PDB entry 4REA | X-ray diffraction, 3.81 A resolution | chains B and A of the 5 polymer chains in the assembly

[Chain B (and A)]
Protein: Fanconi-associated nuclease 1
Source organism: Homo sapiens
Notes: EC 3.1.21.-, 3.1.4.1; chain A of this document is another copy of the same molecule, construct and numbering; everything in this record applies to it too
Reference sequence: Q9Y2M0 (FAN1_HUMAN); residues 373-1017 here = UniProt positions 373-1017
Chain sequence (647 residues; row label = number of the first residue in the row):
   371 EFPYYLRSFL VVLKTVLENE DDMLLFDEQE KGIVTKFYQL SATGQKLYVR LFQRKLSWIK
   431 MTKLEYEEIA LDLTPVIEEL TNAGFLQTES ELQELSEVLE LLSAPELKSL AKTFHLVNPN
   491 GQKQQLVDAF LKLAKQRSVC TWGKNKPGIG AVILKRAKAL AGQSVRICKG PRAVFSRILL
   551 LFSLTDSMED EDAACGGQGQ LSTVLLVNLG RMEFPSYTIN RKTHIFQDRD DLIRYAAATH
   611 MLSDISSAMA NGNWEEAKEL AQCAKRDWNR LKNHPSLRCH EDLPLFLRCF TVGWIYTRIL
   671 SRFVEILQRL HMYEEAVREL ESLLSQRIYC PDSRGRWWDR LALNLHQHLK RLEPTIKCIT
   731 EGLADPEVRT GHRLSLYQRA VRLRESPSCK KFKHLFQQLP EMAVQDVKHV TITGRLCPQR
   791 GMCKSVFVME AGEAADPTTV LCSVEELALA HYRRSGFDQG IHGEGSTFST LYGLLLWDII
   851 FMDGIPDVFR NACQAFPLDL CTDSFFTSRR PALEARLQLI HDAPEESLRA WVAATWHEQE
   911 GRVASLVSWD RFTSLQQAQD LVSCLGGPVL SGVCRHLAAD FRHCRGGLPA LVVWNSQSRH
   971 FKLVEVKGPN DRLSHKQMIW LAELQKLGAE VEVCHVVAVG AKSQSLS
Unresolved in the structure: 507-517, 562-574, 784-810, 1010-1017 (chain A: 507-517, 560-574, 788-810, 1010-1017)
Construct notes: expression tag (371-372); engineered mutation A960 (Asp in Q9Y2M0)
UniProt features mapped onto this chain:
  - binding site (Mn(2+)): E834, E975, V976
  - natural variant: C871 (C871R: In KMIN), Q929 (Q929P: In KMIN), G937 (G937D: In KMIN)
  - mutagenesis: L477 (L477P: Still localized to sites of DNA damage but the strength of the signal is diminished), R706 (R706A: Strongly reduced affinity for sites that have a 5'-terminal phosphate anchor at a flap of 1 nucleotide; when associated with A-952), Q864 (Q864A: Loss of nuclease activity; when associated with A-960; A-975 and A-977), R952 (R952A: Strongly reduced affinity for sites that have a 5'-terminal phosphate anchor at a flap of 1 nucleotide; when associated with A-706), E975 (E975A: Loss of nuclease activity; when associated with A-864; A-960 and A-977), K977 (K977A: Loss of nuclease activity; when associated with A-864; A-960 and A-975), D981 to R982 (Loss of nuclease activity)
What the authors report for this chain:
  - catalytic residues: E815, H832, E834, E975, K977
  - self-association interface (contacts with another copy of this molecule): K525, R526, K528, R982
  - mutagenesis - N452D/S460D/L811D, K525E/R526E/K528E: decreased catalytic activity (nuclease activity)
  - mutagenesis - Y374F/Y436F, N452D/S460D/L811D, R982E: unchanged binding to 5' flap DNA
  - mutagenesis - R982E: abolished catalytic activity on endonuclease
  - mutagenesis - R982E: abolished catalytic activity on exonuclease
  - mutagenesis - R420E/R424E/K425E/K433E, K482E/N490E/Q492E/K493E/Q494E: decreased binding to 5' flap DNA
  - mutagenesis - R420E/R424E/K425E/K433E, K482E/N490E/Q492E/K493E/Q494E: abolished catalytic activity (endonuclease activity)
  - mutagenesis - R636E/R640E/K642E: unchanged binding to DNA-binding capacity
  - mutagenesis - R636E/R640E/K642E: unchanged catalytic activity (nuclease activity)
  - mutagenesis - Y374F/Y436F, K401E/K406E/Q409E: decreased catalytic activity (endonuclease activity)
  - mutagenesis - K401E/K406E/Q409E: decreased binding to 5'flap DNA
  - mutagenesis - K525E/R526E/K528E: decreased binding to another copy of this molecule
  - mutagenesis - R982E: unchanged binding to another copy of this molecule
  - catalytic residues: D981 (proposed by the authors, not directly observed)

[How chain B and chain A interact]
Residue-residue contacts - 32 pairs, chain B then chain A:
  E625(B) with L441(A)
  R679(B) with D442(A), salt bridge
  L680(B) with L441(A), hydrophobic
  H681(B) with L441(A), hydrogen bond (side chain-backbone); D442(A), salt bridge
  H718(B) with K433(A)
  K720(B) with K433(A)
  R752(B) with P475(A); E476(A), salt bridge; S479(A)
  E755(B) with K482(A)
  S756(B) with P475(A)
  D776(B) with R526(A), salt bridge
  H779(B) with V522(A); R526(A)
  T781(B) with G518(A), hydrogen bond (side chain-backbone); A521(A)
  K977(B) with K525(A)
  G978(B) with K525(A)
  P979(B) with K528(A)
  N980(B) with E459(A); S460(A), hydrogen bond (side chain-backbone); K528(A)
  D981(B) with K525(A); K528(A)
  R982(B) with E459(A), salt bridge; K528(A); A529(A); G532(A)
  H1005(B) with K525(A)
  V1006(B) with K525(A)
  A1008(B) with Q463(A)
Other interface residues (no listed pair), chain B (24 interface residues in all): Y683, M988, V1007
Other interface residues (no listed pair), chain A (21 interface residues in all): T432, K478, Q533

[In short]
Chain B and chain A form an interface of 24 and 21 residues respectively; the contacts include 3 hydrogen
bonds and 5 salt bridges. Polar contacts include R679(B)-D442(A), H681(B)-D442(A) and R752(B)-E476(A). From
the paper: catalytic residues E815(B), H832(B) and E834(B) among others; N452D/S460D/L811D and
K525E/R526E/K528E of chain B reduce catalytic activity (nuclease activity); 8 substitutions were tested in
all.
Both chains are Fanconi-associated nuclease 1 (Homo sapiens). Entry 4REA (A Nuclease DNA complex) was
determined by X-ray diffraction, deposited together with 4REB and 4REC.
